1IBH - chain A; structure by X-ray diffraction, 2.00 A resolution.

== Chain A ==
Protein: Cu, Zn superoxide dismutase
From: Photobacterium leiognathi
Notes: EC 1.15.1.1
Reference sequence: P00446 (SODC_PHOLE); residues 1-151 here correspond to UniProt positions 23-173 (UniProt number = residue number + 22)
Chain sequence (151 residues; numbered 1 to 151; the number before each row is that of its first residue):
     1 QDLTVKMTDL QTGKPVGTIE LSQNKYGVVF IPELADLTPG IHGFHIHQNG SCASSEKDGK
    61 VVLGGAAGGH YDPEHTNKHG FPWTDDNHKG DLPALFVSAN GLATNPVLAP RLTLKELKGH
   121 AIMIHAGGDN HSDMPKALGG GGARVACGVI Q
Differences from the reference sequence: conflict Ile31 (Thr53 in P00446); engineered mutation Ile41 (Met63 in P00446)
UniProt features mapped onto this chain:
  - binding site (Cu cation): His45, His47, His70, His125
  - binding site (Zn(2+)): His70, His79, His88, Asp91
Disulfides: Cys52-Cys147
Bound ions: Cu ion: His45, His47, His70, His125; Zn2+: His70, His79, His88, Asp91

== Overview ==
The Cu ion site is built by His45, His47, His70 and His125. His70, His79, His88 and Asp91 form the Zn2+ site.
Curated annotation (UniProt) lists 4 Cu cation-binding residues and 4 Zn2+-binding residues.
Chain A is Cu, Zn superoxide dismutase (Photobacterium leiognathi); the structure, X-ray 3D structure of
p.leiognathi cu,zn sod mutant M41I, was determined by X-ray diffraction (same publication as 1IB5, 1IBB, 1IBD
and 1IBF).
